PDB entry 6TDZ | electron microscopy, 3.14 A resolution | chains G and I of the 26 polymer chains in the assembly

Chain G:
Protein: subunit gamma
Source organism: Euglena gracilis
Sequence (306 residues; each row starts with the number of its first residue):
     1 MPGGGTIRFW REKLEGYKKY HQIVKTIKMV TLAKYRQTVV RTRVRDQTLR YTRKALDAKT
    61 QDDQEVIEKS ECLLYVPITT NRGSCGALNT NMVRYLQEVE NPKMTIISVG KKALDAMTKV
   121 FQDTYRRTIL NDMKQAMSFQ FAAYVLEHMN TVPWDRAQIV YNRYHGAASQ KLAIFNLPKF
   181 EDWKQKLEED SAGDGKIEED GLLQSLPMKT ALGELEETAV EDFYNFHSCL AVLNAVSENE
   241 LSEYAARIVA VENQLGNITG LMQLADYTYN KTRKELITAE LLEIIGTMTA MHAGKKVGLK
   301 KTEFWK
Disordered / not traced: 1-2, 306

Chain I:
Protein: subunit epsilon
Source organism: Euglena gracilis
Sequence (76 residues; numbered 1 to 76; the number before each row is that of its first residue):
     1 MSWRDAGISY LRYLSIVTRC IHEVQKEGPL LTKNVRFSTI GWKSLYLDHG ATKEYTAIPA
    61 ELEKIPENQV AQQHHA
Disordered / not traced: 1, 68-76

Interface between chain G and chain I:
Pairs across the interface (49; chain G residue first):
  Leu114(G) with Leu47(I)
  Thr118(G) with Leu47(I)
  Arg126(G) with Tyr46(I)
  Arg127(G) with Leu45(I); Tyr46(I); Tyr55(I)
  Thr128(G) with Ser44(I); Leu45(I), hydrogen bond (backbone-backbone)
  Ile129(G) with Lys43(I)
  Leu130(G) with Trp42(I); Lys43(I), hydrogen bond (backbone-backbone); Leu45(I), hydrophobic
  Asn131(G) with Trp42(I)
  Asp132(G) with Gly41(I); Trp42(I)
  Lys134(G) with Arg36(I), hydrogen bond (backbone-side chain)
  Gln135(G) with Arg36(I); Thr39(I)
  Ala136(G) with Arg36(I)
  Met137(G) with Phe37(I)
  Ser138(G) with Arg36(I), hydrogen bond (side chain-backbone); Phe37(I), hydrogen bond (side chain-backbone); Ser38(I)
  Phe139(G) with Leu11(I), hydrophobic
  Gln140(G) with Ser15(I); Ser38(I), hydrogen bond (side chain-backbone); Ile40(I); Trp42(I); Leu62(I)
  Phe141(G) with Trp42(I)
  Ala143(G) with Leu11(I), hydrophobic
  Tyr144(G) with Trp42(I); Lys43(I); Ser44(I); Ile58(I), hydrogen bond (side chain-backbone); Pro59(I); Ala60(I)
  Leu146(G) with Leu11(I), hydrophobic
  Glu147(G) with Ser9(I); Arg12(I), salt bridge; Ile58(I)
  His148(G) with Ser44(I); Tyr55(I); Ile58(I)
  Thr151(G) with Ile58(I)
  Thr218(G) with Arg4(I)
  Asp222(G) with Arg4(I), salt bridge; Tyr10(I)
  Phe226(G) with Leu14(I), hydrophobic
Other interface residues (no listed pair), chain G (28 interface residues in all): Asn225, Cys229
Other interface residues (no listed pair), chain I (25 interface residues in all): Thr52

In short:
The interface between chain G and chain I involves 28 residues on one side and 25 on the other; the contacts
include 7 hydrogen bonds and 2 salt bridges. Polar pairs include Glu147(G)-Arg12(I), Asp222(G)-Arg4(I) and
Lys134(G)-Arg36(I).
Here chain G is subunit gamma and chain I is subunit epsilon, both from Euglena gracilis. Entry 6TDZ (Cryo-EM
structure of Euglena gracilis mitochondrial ATP synthase, OSCP/F1/c-ring, rotational state 2) was determined
by electron microscopy (same publication as 6TDU, 6TDV, 6TDW, 6TDX, 6TDY and 6TE0).
